PDB entry 8OPL | electron microscopy, 2.41 A resolution | chains Aa and Ak of the 54 polymer chains in the assembly

# Chain Aa
Molecule: Genome polyprotein (Fragment)
Source organism: Potato virus Y strain NTN
UniProtKB: I7DGZ0 (I7DGZ0_9POTV); numbering as in UniProt (aligned over 1-267)
Amino-acid sequence (267 residues; each row starts with the number of its first residue):
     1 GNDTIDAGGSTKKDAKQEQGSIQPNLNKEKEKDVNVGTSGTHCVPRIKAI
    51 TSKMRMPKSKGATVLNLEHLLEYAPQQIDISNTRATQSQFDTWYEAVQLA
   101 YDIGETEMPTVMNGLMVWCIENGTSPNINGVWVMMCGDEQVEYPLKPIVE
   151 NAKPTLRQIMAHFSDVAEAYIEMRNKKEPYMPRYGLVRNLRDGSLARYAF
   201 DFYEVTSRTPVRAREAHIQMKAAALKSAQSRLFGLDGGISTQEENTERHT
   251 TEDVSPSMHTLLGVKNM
Not modelled in the structure: 1-43
Construct notes: engineered mutation Cys43 (Thr in I7DGZ0), Cys136 (Asp in I7DGZ0)
From the paper describing this entry:
  - binding site for the 5-nt RNA strand (chain Ak): Ser125 to Gly130
  - mutagenesis - T43C/D136C: unchanged stability

# Chain Ak
Molecule: 5-nt RNA strand
Source organism: Potato virus Y strain NTN
Sequence (5 nucleotides; each row starts with the number of its first residue):
     1 UUUUU

# Chain Aa / chain Ak interface
Residue-residue contacts - 25 pairs, chain Aa then chain Ak:
  Asn82(Aa) - U1(Ak)  sugar contact
  Thr83(Aa) - U1(Ak)  phosphate contact
  Asn122(Aa) - U5(Ak)  hydrogen bond to the sugar
  Ser125(Aa) - U4(Ak)  hydrogen bond to the phosphate
  Ser125(Aa) - U5(Ak)  base contact
  Pro126(Aa) - U3(Ak)  phosphate contact
  Pro126(Aa) - U4(Ak)  phosphate contact
  Asn127(Aa) - U5(Ak)  base contact
  Ile128(Aa) - U5(Ak)  base contact
  Thr155(Aa) - U2(Ak)  phosphate contact
  Thr155(Aa) - U3(Ak)  phosphate contact
  Arg157(Aa) - U3(Ak)  salt bridge to the phosphate
  Arg157(Aa) - U4(Ak)  salt bridge to the phosphate
  Gln158(Aa) - U1(Ak)  hydrogen bond to the phosphate
  Gln158(Aa) - U2(Ak)  hydrogen bond to the phosphate
  Arg183(Aa) - U5(Ak)  hydrogen bond to the phosphate
  Tyr184(Aa) - U4(Ak)  base contact
  Arg188(Aa) - U4(Ak)  phosphate contact
  Arg188(Aa) - U5(Ak)  salt bridge to the phosphate
  Asp201(Aa) - U4(Ak)  hydrogen bond to the sugar
  Lys221(Aa) - U4(Ak)  base contact
  Ala224(Aa) - U4(Ak)  sugar contact
  Leu225(Aa) - U3(Ak)  base contact
  Leu225(Aa) - U4(Ak)  sugar contact
  Ala228(Aa) - U3(Ak)  base contact
Other interface residues (no listed pair), chain Aa (20 interface residues in all): Val187, Ser230

# Summary
Chain Aa and chain Ak form an interface of 20 and 5 residues respectively; the contacts include 6 hydrogen
bonds and 3 salt bridges. Polar contacts include Asn122(Aa)-U5(Ak), Asp201(Aa)-U4(Ak) and Ser125(Aa)-U4(Ak).
The paper reports a binding site for the 5-nt RNA strand (chain Ak) at Ser125(Aa); T43C/D136C of chain Aa
leave stability unchanged.
Chain Aa is Genome polyprotein (Fragment) and chain Ak is a 5-nt RNA strand, both from Potato virus Y strain
NTN; the structure, Virus-like Particle based on PVY coat protein with T43C and D136C mutation with helical
architecture encapsidating ..., was determined by electron microscopy (same publication as 8OPC and 8OPE).
